2WQ6 - chains A and C of the 3 polymer chains in the assembly; structure by X-ray diffraction, 2.30 A resolution.

# Chain A
Protein: RE11660P
Source organism: Drosophila melanogaster
Notes: EC 4.1.99.3
UniProt: Q8SXK5 (Q8SXK5_DROME); residue numbers follow UniProt; this construct covers 1-520
Chain sequence (543 residues; row label = number of the first residue in the row; numbers below 1 keep their minus sign (Met-22 is residue -22)):
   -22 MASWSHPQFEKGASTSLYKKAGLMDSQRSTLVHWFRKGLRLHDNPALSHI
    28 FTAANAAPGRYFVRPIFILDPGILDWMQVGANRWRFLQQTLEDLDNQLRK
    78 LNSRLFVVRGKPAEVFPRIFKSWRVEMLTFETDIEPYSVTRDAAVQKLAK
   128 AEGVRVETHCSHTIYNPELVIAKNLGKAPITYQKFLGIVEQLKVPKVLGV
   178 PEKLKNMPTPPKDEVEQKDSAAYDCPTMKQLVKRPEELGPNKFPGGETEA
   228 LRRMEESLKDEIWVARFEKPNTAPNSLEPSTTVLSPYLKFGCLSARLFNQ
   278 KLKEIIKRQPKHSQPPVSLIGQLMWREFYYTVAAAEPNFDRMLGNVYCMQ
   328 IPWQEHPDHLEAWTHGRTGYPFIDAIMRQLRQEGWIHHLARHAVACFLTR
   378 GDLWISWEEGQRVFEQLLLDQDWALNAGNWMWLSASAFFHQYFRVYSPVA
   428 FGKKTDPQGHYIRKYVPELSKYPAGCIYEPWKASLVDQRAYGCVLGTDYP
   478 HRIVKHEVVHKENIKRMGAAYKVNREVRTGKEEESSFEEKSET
Unresolved in the structure: -22 to 1, 510-520
Small-molecule neighbours: FAD (flavin-adenine dinucleotide): Phe244, Lys246, Thr258, Thr259, Val260, Leu261, Ser262, Leu265, Phe275, Leu296, Gln299, Leu300, Trp302, Arg303, Tyr306, Trp362, Ile363, His364, His365, Arg368, His369, Ala372, Phe391, Leu395, Asp397, Gln398, Asp399, Leu402, Asn403, Asn406, Trp407, Leu410

# Chain C
Molecule: 15-nt DNA strand
Sequence (15 nucleotides; row label = number of the first residue in the row):
     1 ACAGCGGXXGCAGGT
Modified positions: TDY (5-(methylamino)thymidine 5'-(dihydrogen phosphate)) at position 8; CDW ((4R)-3-(2-deoxy-5-O-phosphono-beta-D-erythro-pentofuranosyl)-1,3-diazabicyclo[2.2.0]hex-5-en-2-one) at position 9

# How chain A and chain C interact
Residue-residue contacts (28; chain A residue first):
  Tyr159(A) - TDY_8(C)  phosphate contact
  Lys246(A) - TDY_8(C)  base contact
  Lys246(A) - CDW_9(C)  base contact
  Pro247(A) - CDW_9(C)  base contact
  Pro293(A) - TDY_8(C)  base contact
  Val294(A) - TDY_8(C)  base contact
  Gln299(A) - TDY_8(C)  base contact
  Trp302(A) - TDY_8(C)  base contact
  His365(A) - TDY_8(C)  base contact
  His365(A) - CDW_9(C)  base contact
  Leu366(A) - CDW_9(C)  base contact
  His369(A) - TDY_8(C)  base contact
  His369(A) - CDW_9(C)  base contact
  Asn406(A) - TDY_8(C)  base contact
  Trp409(A) - TDY_8(C)  base contact
  Trp409(A) - CDW_9(C)  phosphate contact
  Gln418(A) - DG7(C)  hydrogen bond to the base
  Arg421(A) - CDW_9(C)  salt bridge to the phosphate
  Arg421(A) - DG10(C)  salt bridge to the phosphate
  Val422(A) - DG10(C)  sugar contact
  Val422(A) - DC11(C)  sugar contact
  Tyr423(A) - CDW_9(C)  sugar contact
  Tyr423(A) - DG10(C)  phosphate contact
  Tyr423(A) - DC11(C)  phosphate contact
  Ser424(A) - DC11(C)  hydrogen bond to the phosphate
  Ala427(A) - DA12(C)  phosphate contact
  Phe428(A) - DC11(C)  phosphate contact
  Lys431(A) - DC11(C)  salt bridge to the phosphate
Interface residues without a listed pair, chain A (22 interface residues in all): Gln160, Phe416

# Overview
22 residues of chain A and 6 residues of chain C are in contact; the contacts include 2 hydrogen bonds and 3
salt bridges. Polar pairs include Gln418(A)-DG7(C), Ser424(A)-DC11(C) and Arg421(A)-CDW_9(C). Ligands of chain
A: flavin-adenine dinucleotide.
Chain A is RE11660P (Drosophila melanogaster) and chain C is a 15-nt DNA strand; the structure, Structure of
the 6-4 photolyase of D. melanogaster in complex with the non-natural N4-methyl T(Dewar)C lesion, was
determined by X-ray diffraction (same publication as 2WQ7).
